3SM0 - chain A; structure by X-ray diffraction, 1.57 A resolution.

[Chain A]
Protein: Queuine tRNA-ribosyltransferase
From: Zymomonas mobilis
Notes: EC 2.4.2.29
UniProtKB: P28720 (TGT_ZYMMO); residues 1-386 here = UniProt positions 1-386
Chain sequence (386 residues; row label = number of the first residue in the row):
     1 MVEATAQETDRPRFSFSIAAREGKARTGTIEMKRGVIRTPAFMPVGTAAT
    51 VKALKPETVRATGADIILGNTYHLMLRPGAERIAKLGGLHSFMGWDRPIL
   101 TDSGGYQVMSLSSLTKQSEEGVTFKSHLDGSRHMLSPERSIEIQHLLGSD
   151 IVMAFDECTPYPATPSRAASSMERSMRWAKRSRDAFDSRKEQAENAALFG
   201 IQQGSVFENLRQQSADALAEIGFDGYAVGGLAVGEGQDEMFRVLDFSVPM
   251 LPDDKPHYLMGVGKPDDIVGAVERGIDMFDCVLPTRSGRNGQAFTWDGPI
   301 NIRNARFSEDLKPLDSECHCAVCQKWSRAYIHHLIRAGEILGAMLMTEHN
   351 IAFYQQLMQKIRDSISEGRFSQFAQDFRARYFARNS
Disordered / not traced: 1-10, 112-114, 126-130, 383-386
Construct notes: cloning artifact (312)
Ion coordination: Zn2+: Cys318, Cys320, Cys323, His349
Ligand contacts: AEK (4-{2-[(cyclopentylmethyl)amino]ethyl}-2-(methylamino)-3,7-dihydro-8H-imidazo[4,5-g]quinazolin-8-one): Val45, Leu68, Asn70, Asp102, Tyr106, Gln107, Asp156, Cys158, Ile201, Gln203, Gly229, Gly230, Leu231, Ala232, Val233, Met260, Gly261, Asp280, Val282
UniProt features mapped onto this chain:
  - region (RNA binding): Gly261 to Asp267, Thr285 to Arg289
  - active site: Asp102 (Proton acceptor), Asp280 (Nucleophile)
  - binding site (substrate): Asp102 to Tyr106, Asp156, Gln203, Gly230
  - binding site (Zn(2+)): Cys318, Cys320, Cys323, His349
  - mutagenesis: Ser103 (S103A: Strongly reduces activity), Asp156 (D156A: Abolishes catalytic activity), Asp280 (D280N: Abolishes catalytic activity)

[Overview]
Chain A binds compound AEK. Cys318, Cys320, Cys323 and His349 coordinate Zn2+. Curated annotation (UniProt)
lists active-site residues Asp102 and Asp280, 8 substrate-binding residues, 4 Zn2+-binding residues and 3
mutagenesis sites.
Chain A is Queuine tRNA-ribosyltransferase (Zymomonas mobilis); the structure, tRNA-Guanine Transglycosylase
in complex with lin-Benzohypoxanthine Inhibitor, was determined by X-ray diffraction, deposited together with
3TLL, 3S1G and 3RR4.
